PDB entry 7ENJ | electron microscopy, 4.40 A resolution (low resolution: residue-level contacts below are approximate; hydrogen-bond / salt-bridge calls are withheld) | chains H and Q of the 26 polymer chains in the assembly

# Chain H
Protein: Isoform 2 of Mediator of RNA polymerase II transcription subunit 8
Organism: Homo sapiens
UniProt: Q96G25 (MED8_HUMAN), isoform Q96G25-2; residue numbers follow UniProt; this construct covers 1-268
Sequence (268 residues; row label = number of the first residue in the row):
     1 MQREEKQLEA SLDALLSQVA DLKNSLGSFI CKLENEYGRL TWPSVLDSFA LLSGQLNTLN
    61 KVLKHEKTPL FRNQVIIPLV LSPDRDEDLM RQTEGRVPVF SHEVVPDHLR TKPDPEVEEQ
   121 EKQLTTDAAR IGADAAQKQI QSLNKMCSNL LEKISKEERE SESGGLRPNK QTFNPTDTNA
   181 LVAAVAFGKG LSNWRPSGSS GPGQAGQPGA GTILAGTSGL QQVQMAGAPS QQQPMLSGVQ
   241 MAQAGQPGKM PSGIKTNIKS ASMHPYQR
Disordered / not traced: 1-2, 160-168, 193-268
Curated features (UniProtKB/Swiss-Prot):
  - region: Ser-142 to Leu-151 (Interaction with the Elongin BC complex)
  - modified residue: Ser-82 (Phosphoserine)
  - mutagenesis: Leu-143 (L143P: Impairs interaction with the Elongin BC complex; when associated with F-147), Cys-147 (C147F: Impairs interaction with the Elongin BC complex; when associated with P-143)

# Chain Q
Protein: Mediator of RNA polymerase II transcription subunit 17
Organism: Homo sapiens
UniProt: Q9NVC6 (MED17_HUMAN); residues 1-651 here = UniProt positions 1-651
Sequence (651 residues; row label = number of the first residue in the row):
     1 MSGVRAVRIS IESACEKQVH EVGLDGTETY LPPLSMSQNL ARLAQRIDFS QGSGSEEEEA
    61 AGTEGDAQEW PGAGSSADQD DEEGVVKFQP SLWPWDSVRN NLRSALTEMC VLYDVLSIVR
   121 DKKFMTLDPV SQDALPPKQN PQTLQLISKK KSLAGAAQIL LKGAERLTKS VTENQENKLQ
   181 RDFNSELLRL RQHWKLRKVG DKILGDLSYR SAGSLFPHHG TFEVIKNTDL DLDKKIPEDY
   241 CPLDVQIPSD LEGSAYIKVS IQKQAPDIGD LGTVNLFKRP LPKSKPGSPH WQTKLEAAQN
   301 VLLCKEIFAQ LSREAVQIKS QVPHIVVKNQ IISQPFPSLQ LSISLCHSSN DKKSQKFATE
   361 KQCPEDHLYV LEHNLHLLIR EFHKQTLSSI MMPHPASAPF GHKRMRLSGP QAFDKNEINS
   421 LQSSEGLLEK IIKQAKHIFL RSRAAATIDS LASRIEDPQI QAHWSNINDV YESSVKVLIT
   481 SQGYEQICKS IQLQLNIGVE QIRVVHRDGR VITLSYQEQE LQDFLLSQMS QHQVHAVQQL
   541 AKVMGWQVLS FSNHVGLGPI ESIGNASAIT VASPSGDYAI SVRNGPESGS KIMVQFPRNQ
   601 CKDLPKSDVL QDNKWSHLRG PFKEVQWNKM EGRNFVYKME LLMSALSPCL L
Disordered / not traced: 48-86, 173-181, 228-241, 266-288, 351-365
Curated features (UniProtKB/Swiss-Prot):
  - natural variant: Leu-371 (L371P: In MCPHSBA)

# Chain H / chain Q interface
Pairs across the interface - 68 pairs, chain H then chain Q:
  Leu-12(H) / Leu-116(Q)
  Leu-12(H) / Val-119(Q)
  Asp-13(H) / Arg-120(Q)
  Leu-16(H) / Tyr-113(Q)
  Leu-16(H) / Leu-116(Q)
  Leu-16(H) / Ser-117(Q)
  Leu-16(H) / Arg-120(Q)
  Val-19(H) / Met-109(Q)
  Leu-22(H) / Met-109(Q)
  Lys-23(H) / Leu-106(Q)
  Lys-23(H) / Cys-110(Q)
  Lys-23(H) / Tyr-113(Q)
  Leu-26(H) / Leu-102(Q)
  Phe-29(H) / Leu-102(Q)
  Ile-30(H) / Arg-99(Q)
  Ile-30(H) / Leu-102(Q)
  Ile-30(H) / Arg-103(Q)
  Ile-30(H) / Leu-106(Q)
  Leu-33(H) / Leu-92(Q)
  Glu-34(H) / Pro-90(Q)
  Glu-34(H) / Leu-92(Q)
  Glu-34(H) / Arg-99(Q)
  Tyr-37(H) / Leu-92(Q)
  Tyr-37(H) / Pro-94(Q)
  Tyr-37(H) / Trp-95(Q)
  Arg-72(H) / Gln-132(Q)
  Asn-73(H) / Asp-128(Q)
  Asn-73(H) / Pro-129(Q)
  Asn-73(H) / Val-130(Q)
  Gln-74(H) / Leu-127(Q)
  Gln-74(H) / Asp-128(Q)
  Gln-74(H) / Pro-129(Q)
  Val-75(H) / Thr-126(Q)
  Val-75(H) / Leu-127(Q)
  Val-75(H) / Asp-128(Q)
  Val-75(H) / Val-130(Q)
  Ile-76(H) / Val-119(Q)
  Ile-76(H) / Met-125(Q)
  Ile-76(H) / Thr-126(Q)
  Ile-77(H) / Met-125(Q)
  Ile-77(H) / Thr-126(Q)
  Pro-78(H) / Phe-124(Q)
  Pro-78(H) / Met-125(Q)
  Leu-79(H) / Lys-122(Q)
  Leu-79(H) / Thr-126(Q)
  Val-80(H) / Phe-124(Q)
  Asp-86(H) / Phe-124(Q)
  Asp-88(H) / Lys-123(Q)
  Leu-89(H) / Ile-118(Q)
  Leu-89(H) / Phe-124(Q)
  Gln-92(H) / Ser-117(Q)
  Gln-92(H) / Ile-118(Q)
  Gln-92(H) / Asp-121(Q)
  Thr-93(H) / Asp-114(Q)
  Val-97(H) / Asp-114(Q)
  Phe-100(H) / Phe-124(Q)
  Val-105(H) / Met-125(Q)
  His-108(H) / Val-111(Q)
  His-108(H) / Asp-114(Q)
  Leu-124(H) / Leu-144(Q)
  Leu-124(H) / Ile-147(Q)
  Ala-128(H) / Lys-138(Q)
  Ala-136(H) / Leu-146(Q)
  Gln-137(H) / Gln-139(Q)
  Gln-139(H) / Leu-146(Q)
  Ile-140(H) / Gln-142(Q)
  Ile-140(H) / Leu-146(Q)
  Leu-143(H) / Lys-150(Q)
Other interface residues (no listed pair), chain H (42 interface residues in all): Ala-20, Gly-27, Phe-49, Glu-94, Asp-127
Other interface residues (no listed pair), chain Q (42 interface residues in all): Val-98, Ala-105, Leu-112, Val-115, Asp-133, Thr-143

# In short
Chain H and chain Q each contribute 42 residues to their interface. UniProt lists 2 mutagenesis sites on chain
H.
Chain H is Isoform 2 of Mediator of RNA polymerase II transcription subunit 8 and chain Q is Mediator of RNA
polymerase II transcription subunit 17, both from Homo sapiens; the structure, Human Mediator (deletion of
MED1-IDR) in a Tail-bent conformation (MED-B), was determined by electron microscopy together with 7EMF from
the same study.
